PDB entry 9N82 | electron microscopy, 3.30 A resolution | chains F and I of the 18 polymer chains in the assembly

== Chain F ==
Name: DNA ligase 4
Source organism: Homo sapiens
Notes: EC 6.5.1.1
UniProt: P49917 (DNLI4_HUMAN); residues 1-911 here = UniProt positions 1-911
Amino-acid sequence (914 residues; row label = number of the first residue in the row; numbers below 1 keep their minus sign (Gly-2 is residue -2)):
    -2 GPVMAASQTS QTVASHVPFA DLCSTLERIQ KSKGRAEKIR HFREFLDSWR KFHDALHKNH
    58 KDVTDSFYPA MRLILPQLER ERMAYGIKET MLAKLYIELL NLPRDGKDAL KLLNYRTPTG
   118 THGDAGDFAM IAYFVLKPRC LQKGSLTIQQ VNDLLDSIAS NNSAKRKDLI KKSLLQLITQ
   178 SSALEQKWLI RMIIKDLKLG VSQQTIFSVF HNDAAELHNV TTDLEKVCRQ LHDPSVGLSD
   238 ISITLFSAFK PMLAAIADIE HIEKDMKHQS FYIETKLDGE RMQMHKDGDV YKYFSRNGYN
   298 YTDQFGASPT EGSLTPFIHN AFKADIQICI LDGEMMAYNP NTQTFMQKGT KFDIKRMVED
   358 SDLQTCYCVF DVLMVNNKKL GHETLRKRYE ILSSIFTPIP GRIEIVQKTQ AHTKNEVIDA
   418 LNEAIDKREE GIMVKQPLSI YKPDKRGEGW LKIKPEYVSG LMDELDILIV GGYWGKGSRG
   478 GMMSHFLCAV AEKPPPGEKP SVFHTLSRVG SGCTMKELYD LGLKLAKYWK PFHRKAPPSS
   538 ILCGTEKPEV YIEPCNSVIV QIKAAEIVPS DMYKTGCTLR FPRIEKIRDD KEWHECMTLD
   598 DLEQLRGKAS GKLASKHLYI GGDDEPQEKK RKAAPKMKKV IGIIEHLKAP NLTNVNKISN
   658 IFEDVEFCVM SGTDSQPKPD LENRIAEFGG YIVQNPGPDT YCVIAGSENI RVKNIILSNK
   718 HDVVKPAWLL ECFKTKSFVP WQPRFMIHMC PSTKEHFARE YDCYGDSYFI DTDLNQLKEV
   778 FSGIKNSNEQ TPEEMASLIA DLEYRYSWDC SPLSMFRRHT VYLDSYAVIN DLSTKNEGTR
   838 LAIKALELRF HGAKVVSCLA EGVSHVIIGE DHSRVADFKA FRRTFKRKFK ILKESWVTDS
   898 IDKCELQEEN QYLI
Disordered / not traced: -2 to 6, 453-657, 911
Construct notes: expression tag (-2 to 0)
Small-molecule neighbours: adenosine monophosphate (AMP): Leu250, Ala251, Glu271, Thr272, Lys273, Leu274, Arg278, Arg293, Glu331, Phe367, Glu427, Met430, Lys432, Trp447, Lys449
UniProt features mapped onto this chain:
  - region: Leu610 to Asp620 (Required for catalytic activity)
  - active site: Lys273 (N6-AMP-lysine intermediate)
  - binding site (ATP): Glu271, Thr272, Lys273, Leu274, Arg278, Glu331, Lys345, Phe367, Glu427, Lys432, Lys449, Lys451
  - binding site (Mg(2+)): Glu331, Glu427

== Chain I ==
Molecule: 68-nt DNA strand
Sequence (68 nucleotides; row label = number of the first residue in the row):
     1 CGCGCCCAGC TTTCCCAGCT AATAAACTAA AAACTATGCA TGCTCTACTG CTTCTGATCT
    61 AGTCGACC
Disordered / not traced: 1-29

== Interface between chain F and chain I ==
Residue-residue contacts - 22 pairs, chain F then chain I:
  Ala81(F) - DG65(I)  phosphate contact
  Tyr82(F) - DG65(I)  phosphate contact
  Gly83(F) - DC64(I)  sugar contact
  Gly83(F) - DG65(I)  hydrogen bond to the phosphate
  Ile84(F) - DG65(I)  phosphate contact
  Lys85(F) - DC64(I)  hydrogen bond to the phosphate
  Lys85(F) - DG65(I)  salt bridge to the phosphate
  Thr87(F) - DC64(I)  phosphate contact
  Met88(F) - DT63(I)  phosphate contact
  Met88(F) - DC64(I)  hydrogen bond to the phosphate
  Gly276(F) - DC68(I)  sugar contact
  Arg278(F) - DC68(I)  phosphate contact
  Ser292(F) - DC67(I)  sugar contact
  Arg293(F) - DC68(I)  salt bridge to the phosphate
  Asn294(F) - DC67(I)  hydrogen bond to the phosphate
  Tyr296(F) - DA66(I)  phosphate contact
  Tyr296(F) - DC67(I)  phosphate contact
  Tyr298(F) - DA66(I)  hydrogen bond to the phosphate
  Tyr298(F) - DC67(I)  sugar contact
  Lys352(F) - DA66(I)  base contact
  Lys352(F) - DC67(I)  sugar contact
  Arg353(F) - DG65(I)  hydrogen bond to the base
Also at the interface, not in a pair above, chain F (20 interface residues in all): Glu86, Glu277, Lys345, Asp350

== In short ==
The interface between chain F and chain I involves 20 residues on one side and 6 on the other, with 6 hydrogen
bonds and 2 salt bridges. Polar pairs include Arg353(F)-DG65(I), Gly83(F)-DG65(I) and Lys85(F)-DC64(I). Bound
to chain F: adenosine monophosphate.
Here chain F is DNA ligase 4 (Homo sapiens) and chain I is a 68-nt DNA strand. Entry 9N82 (The ligation
(AMP-Lys) complex in the NHEJ pathway) was determined by electron microscopy (same publication as 9CQ3, 9CQ6,
9CQC, 9N81 and 9N83).
